6T9K - chains H and I of the 11 polymer chains in the assembly; structure by electron microscopy, 3.30 A resolution.

== Chain H ==
Name: Transcriptional coactivator HFI1/ADA1
Organism: Saccharomyces cerevisiae (strain ATCC 204508 / S288c)
Reference sequence: Q12060 (HFI1_YEAST); residue numbers follow UniProt; this construct covers 1-488
Sequence (488 residues; numbered 1 to 488; the number before each row is that of its first residue):
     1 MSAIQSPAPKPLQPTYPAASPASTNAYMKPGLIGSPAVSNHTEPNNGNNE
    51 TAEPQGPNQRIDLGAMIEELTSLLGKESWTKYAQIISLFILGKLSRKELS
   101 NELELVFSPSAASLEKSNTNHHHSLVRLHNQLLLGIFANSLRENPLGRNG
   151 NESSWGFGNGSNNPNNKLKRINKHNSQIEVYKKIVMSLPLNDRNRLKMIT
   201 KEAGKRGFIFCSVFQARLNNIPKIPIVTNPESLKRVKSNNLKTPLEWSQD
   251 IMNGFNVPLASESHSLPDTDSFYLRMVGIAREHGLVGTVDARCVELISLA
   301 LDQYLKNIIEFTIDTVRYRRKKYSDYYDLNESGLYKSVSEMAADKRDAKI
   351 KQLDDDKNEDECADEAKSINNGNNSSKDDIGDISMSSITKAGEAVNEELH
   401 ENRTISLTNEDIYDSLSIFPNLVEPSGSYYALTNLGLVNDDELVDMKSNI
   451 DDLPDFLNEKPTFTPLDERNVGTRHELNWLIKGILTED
Unresolved in the structure: 1-180, 327-331, 388-393, 419-488

== Chain I ==
Name: Transcription initiation factor TFIID subunit 12
Organism: Saccharomyces cerevisiae (strain ATCC 204508 / S288c)
Reference sequence: Q03761 (TAF12_YEAST); residues 1-539 here = UniProt positions 1-539
Sequence (539 residues; numbered 1 to 539; the number before each row is that of its first residue):
     1 MSSNPENSGVNANNNTGTGNADAITGAQQNMVLQPRQLQEMAAKFRTLLT
    51 EARNVGETTPRGKELMFQAAKIKQVYDALTLNRRRQQAAQAYNNTSNSNS
   101 SNPASIPTENVPNSSQQQQQQQQQTRNNSNKFSNMIKQVLTPEENQEYEK
   151 LWQNFQVRHTSIKEKETYLKQNIDRLEQEINKQTDEGPKQQLQEKKIELL
   201 NDWKVLKIEYTKLFNNYQNSKKTFYVECARHNPALHKFLQESTQQQRVQQ
   251 QRVQQQQQQQQQQQQQQQQQQQQQQQRQGQNQRKISSSNSTEIPSVTGPD
   301 ALKSQQQQQNTITATNNPRGNVNTSQTEQSKAKVTNVNATASMLNNISSS
   351 KSAIFKQTEPAIPISENISTKTPAPVAYRSNRPTITGGSAMNASALNTPA
   401 TTKLPPYEMDTQRVMSKRKLRELVKTVGIDEGDGETVIDGDVEELLLDLA
   451 DDFVTNVTAFSCRLAKHRKSDNLEARDIQLHLERNWNIRIPGYSADEIRS
   501 TRKWNPSQNYNQKLQSITSDKVAAAKNNGNNVASLNTKK
Unresolved in the structure: 1-417, 526-539

== How chain H and chain I interact ==
Contacting residue pairs - 98 pairs, chain H then chain I:
  R235(H) - D471(I)  salt bridge
  L259(H) - D451(I)
  A260(H) - L447(I)
  A260(H) - D451(I)  hydrogen bond (backbone-side chain)
  S261(H) - D448(I)
  S261(H) - D451(I)  hydrogen bond (backbone-side chain)
  H264(H) - E444(I)  salt bridge
  S265(H) - R418(I)
  S265(H) - L447(I)
  L266(H) - K419(I)
  L266(H) - L423(I)  hydrophobic
  R275(H) - D451(I)  salt bridge
  R275(H) - V454(I)
  R275(H) - T455(I)  hydrogen bond
  I279(H) - T455(I)
  I279(H) - T458(I)
  A280(H) - C462(I)  hydrophobic
  H283(H) - A459(I)
  H283(H) - C462(I)
  L285(H) - C462(I)
  L285(H) - A465(I)  hydrophobic
  L285(H) - K466(I)
  L285(H) - D471(I)
  L285(H) - N472(I)
  L285(H) - L473(I)  hydrophobic
  V286(H) - D471(I)
  G287(H) - D471(I)  hydrogen bond (backbone-backbone)
  G287(H) - N472(I)
  T288(H) - N472(I)  hydrogen bond (backbone-side chain)
  T288(H) - L473(I)  hydrogen bond (backbone-backbone)
  V289(H) - L473(I)  hydrophobic
  D290(H) - L473(I)  hydrogen bond (backbone-backbone)
  R292(H) - Y493(I)
  C293(H) - L473(I)  hydrogen bond (side chain-backbone)
  C293(H) - A475(I)  hydrophobic
  C293(H) - I478(I)  hydrophobic
  E295(H) - Y493(I)  hydrogen bond
  L296(H) - A475(I)
  L296(H) - I478(I)  hydrophobic
  L296(H) - Q479(I)
  L296(H) - I490(I)  hydrophobic
  I297(H) - V457(I)  hydrophobic
  I297(H) - I478(I)  hydrophobic
  A300(H) - L482(I)  hydrophobic
  L301(H) - A450(I)
  L301(H) - F453(I)  hydrophobic
  L301(H) - V454(I)  hydrophobic
  D302(H) - L423(I)
  Q303(H) - I488(I)
  Q303(H) - I490(I)
  Y304(H) - F453(I)  hydrophobic
  L305(H) - L423(I)  hydrophobic
  L305(H) - L446(I)
  L305(H) - A450(I)  hydrophobic
  K306(H) - L423(I)
  K306(H) - V427(I)
  I308(H) - L446(I)  hydrophobic
  I308(H) - L449(I)  hydrophobic
  I309(H) - V424(I)  hydrophobic
  I309(H) - V427(I)  hydrophobic
  I309(H) - L446(I)  hydrophobic
  I313(H) - V427(I)  hydrophobic
  I313(H) - T436(I)
  R317(H) - D433(I)
  R317(H) - E435(I)  hydrogen bond (side chain-backbone)
  R317(H) - T436(I)  hydrogen bond
  R319(H) - D433(I)
  R320(H) - D433(I)  hydrogen bond (backbone-side chain)
  K321(H) - D433(I)  hydrogen bond (backbone-side chain)
  K322(H) - D433(I)
  G333(H) - G434(I)
  L334(H) - E435(I)
  L334(H) - V437(I)  hydrophobic
  Y335(H) - E435(I)  hydrogen bond (backbone-backbone)
  Y335(H) - T436(I)
  Y335(H) - V437(I)  hydrogen bond (backbone-backbone)
  K336(H) - V437(I)
  K336(H) - D439(I)  salt bridge
  S337(H) - T436(I)
  S337(H) - V437(I)  hydrogen bond (backbone-backbone)
  S337(H) - D439(I)
  S337(H) - V442(I)
  V338(H) - V442(I)
  S339(H) - D441(I)
  S339(H) - V442(I)
  S339(H) - L445(I)
  L353(H) - L449(I)  hydrophobic
  D354(H) - D452(I)
  D354(H) - F453(I)
  D354(H) - N456(I)  hydrogen bond
  D354(H) - W486(I)
  D356(H) - D452(I)
  D356(H) - N456(I)  hydrogen bond
  K357(H) - D448(I)  salt bridge
  K357(H) - D452(I)
  N358(H) - L449(I)
  N358(H) - D452(I)
  A366(H) - L445(I)  hydrophobic
Also at the interface, not in a pair above, chain H (60 interface residues in all): L241, P267, D268, F272, M276, G284, L299, E310, A342, C362
Also at the interface, not in a pair above, chain I (51 interface residues in all): L420, T426, G428, G432, I438, R463, S470, E474

== Summary ==
Chain H and chain I form an interface of 60 and 51 residues respectively, with 18 hydrogen bonds and 5 salt
bridges. Among the polar pairs are R235(H)-D471(I), H264(H)-E444(I) and R275(H)-D451(I).
Chain H is Transcriptional coactivator HFI1/ADA1 and chain I is Transcription initiation factor TFIID subunit
12, both from Saccharomyces cerevisiae (strain ATCC 204508 / S288c); the structure, SAGA Core module, was
determined by electron microscopy, deposited together with 6T9I and 6T9J.
